PDB entry 4CJO | X-ray diffraction, 1.55 A resolution | chain A

[Chain A]
Protein: Cytochrome C'
From: Achromobacter xylosoxidans
Reference sequence: P00138 (CYCP_ALCXX); residues 1-127 here = UniProt positions 1-127
Amino-acid sequence (127 residues; row label = number of the first residue in the row):
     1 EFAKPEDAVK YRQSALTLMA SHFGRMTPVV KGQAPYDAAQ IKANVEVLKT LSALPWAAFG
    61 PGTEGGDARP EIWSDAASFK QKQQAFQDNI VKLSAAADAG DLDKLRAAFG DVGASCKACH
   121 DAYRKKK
Not modelled in the structure: 127
Modified / non-standard residues: E1 (pyroglutamic acid; PCA)
UniProt features mapped onto this chain:
  - binding site (heme c): R12, Q13, D67, C116, C119, H120
Covalently attached groups: heme c (HEC) linked to C116, C119
Metal / ion sites: heme c Fe near H120 (its only coordinating residue here)
Ligand contacts: heme c (HEC): V9, K10, R12, Q13, L16, T17, M19, A20, F23, W56, F59, G65, G66, D67, A68, I72, F79, K82, Q83, F86, V112, S115, H120, Y123, R124
What the authors report for this chain:
  - conformationally variable residues (side-chain flip): R124

[Overview]
Covalently linked heme c: at C116. From UniProt: 6 heme c-binding residues. From the paper: conformational
variability at R124.
Chain A is Cytochrome C' (Achromobacter xylosoxidans); the structure, Spectroscopically-validated structure of
ferrous cytochrome c prime from Alcaligenes xylosoxidans, reduced at 180K using X-rays, was determined by
X-ray diffraction, deposited together with 4CDA, 4CDV, 4CDY, 4CIP and 4CJG.
